Entry 8BF5 (electron microscopy, 2.96 A resolution); this record covers chains B and M of the 6 polymer chains in the assembly.

Chain B:
Name: RNA-directed RNA polymerase catalytic subunit
Organism: Influenza B virus (B/Memphis/13/2003)
Notes: EC 2.7.7.48
UniProt: Q5V8Y6 (Q5V8Y6_9INFB); numbering as in UniProt (aligned over 1-752)
Amino-acid sequence (772 residues; each row starts with the number of its first residue; numbers below 1 keep their minus sign (Gly-8 is residue -8)):
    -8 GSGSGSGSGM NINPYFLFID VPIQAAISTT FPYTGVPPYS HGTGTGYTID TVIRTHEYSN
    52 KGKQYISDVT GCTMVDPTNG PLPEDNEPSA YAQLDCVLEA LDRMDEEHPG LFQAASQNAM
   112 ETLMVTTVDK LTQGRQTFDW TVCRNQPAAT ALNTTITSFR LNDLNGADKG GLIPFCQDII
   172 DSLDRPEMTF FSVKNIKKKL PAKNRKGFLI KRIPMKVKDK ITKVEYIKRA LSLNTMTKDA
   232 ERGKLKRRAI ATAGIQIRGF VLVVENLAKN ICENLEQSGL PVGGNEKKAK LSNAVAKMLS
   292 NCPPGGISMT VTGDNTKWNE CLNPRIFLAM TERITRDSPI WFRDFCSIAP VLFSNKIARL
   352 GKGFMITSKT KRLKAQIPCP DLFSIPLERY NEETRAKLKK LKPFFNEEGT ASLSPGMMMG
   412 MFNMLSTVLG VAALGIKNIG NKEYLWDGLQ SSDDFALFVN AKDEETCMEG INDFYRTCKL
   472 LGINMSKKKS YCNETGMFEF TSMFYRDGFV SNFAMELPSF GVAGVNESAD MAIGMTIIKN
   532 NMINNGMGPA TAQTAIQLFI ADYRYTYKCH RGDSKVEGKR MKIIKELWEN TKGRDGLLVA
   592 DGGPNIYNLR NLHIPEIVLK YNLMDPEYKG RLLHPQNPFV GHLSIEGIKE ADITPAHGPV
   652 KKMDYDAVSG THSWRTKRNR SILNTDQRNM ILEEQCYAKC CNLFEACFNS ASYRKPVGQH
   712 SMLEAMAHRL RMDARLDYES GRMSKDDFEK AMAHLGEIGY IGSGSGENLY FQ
Not modelled in the structure: -8 to -1, 192-198, 636-652, 750-763
Construct notes: expression tag (-8 to 0, 753-763)
Bound ions: Mg2+: Asp305, Asp445
Small-molecule neighbours: phosphomethylphosphonic acid guanylate ester (G2P): Lys229, Lys235, Arg239, Ile241, Asn306, Thr307, Lys308, Trp309, Asn310, Met410, Asp444, Lys480

Chain M:
Molecule: mRNA
Sequence (19 nucleotides; numbered 2 to 20; the number before each row is that of its first residue):
     2 AUCUAUAAUA GCUUUCUCA
Not modelled in the structure: 6-11
Covalent attachments: 7-methyl-gpppa (GTA) linked to A2

How chain B and chain M interact:
Contacting residue pairs (22):
  Tyr24(B) - U18(M)  phosphate contact
  Tyr24(B) - C19(M)  hydrogen bond to the phosphate
  Lys121(B) - C13(M)  salt bridge to the phosphate
  Gln124(B) - C13(M)  sugar contact
  Gln124(B) - U14(M)  phosphate contact
  Arg126(B) - U15(M)  phosphate contact
  Arg126(B) - U16(M)  salt bridge to the phosphate
  Lys229(B) - A20(M)  base contact
  Arg233(B) - U18(M)  salt bridge to the phosphate
  Ser442(B) - A20(M)  sugar contact
  Ser443(B) - A20(M)  sugar contact
  Asp444(B) - A20(M)  hydrogen bond to the sugar
  Asp445(B) - A20(M)  phosphate contact
  Thr492(B) - C19(M)  hydrogen bond to the sugar
  Thr492(B) - A20(M)  sugar contact
  Ser493(B) - C19(M)  hydrogen bond to the phosphate
  Ser493(B) - A20(M)  hydrogen bond to the phosphate
  Met506(B) - U18(M)  sugar contact
  Met506(B) - C19(M)  sugar contact
  Pro509(B) - C17(M)  phosphate contact
  Pro509(B) - U18(M)  phosphate contact
  Ser510(B) - C17(M)  sugar contact
Also at the interface, not in a pair above, chain B (20 interface residues in all): Phe22, Thr123, Gly125, Asn414, Glu507

Summary:
20 residues of chain B face 8 of chain M across their interface; the contacts include 5 hydrogen bonds and 3
salt bridges. Polar contacts include Asp444(B)-A20(M), Thr492(B)-C19(M) and Tyr24(B)-C19(M). Chain B binds
phosphomethylphosphonic acid guanylate ester. 7-methyl-gpppa is covalently linked to A2(M).
Here chain B is RNA-directed RNA polymerase catalytic subunit (Influenza B virus (B/Memphis/13/2003)) and
chain M is mRNA. Entry 8BF5 (Early transcription elongation state of influenza A/H7N9 polymerase stalled with
incoming GTP analogue) was determined by electron microscopy (same publication as 7R1F, 8BDR and 8BE0).
